PDB entry 7K5P | X-ray diffraction, 1.97 A resolution | chains T and A of the 3 polymer chains in the assembly

[Chain T]
Molecule: 16-nt DNA strand
Sequence (16 nucleotides; row label = number of the first residue in the row):
     1 GACGTACGTG ATCGCA
Not modelled in the structure: 1-2

[Chain A]
Name: DNA polymerase I
Organism: Geobacillus stearothermophilus
Notes: EC 2.7.7.7
Reference sequence: E1C9K5 (E1C9K5_GEOSE); residues 297-876 here correspond to UniProt positions 1-580 (UniProt number = residue number - 296)
Amino-acid sequence (580 residues; row label = number of the first residue in the row):
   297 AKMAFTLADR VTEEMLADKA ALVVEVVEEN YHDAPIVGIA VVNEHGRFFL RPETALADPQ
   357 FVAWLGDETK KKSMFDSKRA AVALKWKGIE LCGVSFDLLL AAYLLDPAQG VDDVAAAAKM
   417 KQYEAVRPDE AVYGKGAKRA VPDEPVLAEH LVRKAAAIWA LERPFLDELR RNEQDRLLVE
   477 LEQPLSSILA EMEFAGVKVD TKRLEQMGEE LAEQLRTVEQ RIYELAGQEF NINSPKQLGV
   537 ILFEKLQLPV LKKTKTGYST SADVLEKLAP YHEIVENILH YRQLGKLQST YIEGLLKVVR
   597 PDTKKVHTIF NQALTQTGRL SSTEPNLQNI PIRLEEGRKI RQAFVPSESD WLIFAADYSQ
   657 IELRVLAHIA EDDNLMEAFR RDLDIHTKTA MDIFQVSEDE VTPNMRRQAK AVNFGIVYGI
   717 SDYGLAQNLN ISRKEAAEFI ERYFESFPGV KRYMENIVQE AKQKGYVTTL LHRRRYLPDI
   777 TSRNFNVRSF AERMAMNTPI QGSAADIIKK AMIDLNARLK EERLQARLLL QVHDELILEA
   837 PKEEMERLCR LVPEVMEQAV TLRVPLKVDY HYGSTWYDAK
Not modelled in the structure: 297-299
Construct notes: variant Thr550 (Ser254 in E1C9K5)
From the paper describing this entry:
  - conformationally variable residues (side-chain flip): Tyr714
  - mutagenesis - Y714S/Y719S: decreased catalytic activity (primer-extension assay)

[Chain T / chain A interface]
Residue-residue contacts - 54 pairs, chain T then chain A:
  DC3(T) with Tyr719(A), base contact; Arg729(A), base contact; Asn782(A), hydrogen bond to the sugar
  DG4(T) with Ser717(A), hydrogen bond to the base; Asp718(A), base contact; Tyr719(A), base contact; Gly720(A), base contact; Phe781(A), base contact; Arg789(A), sugar contact
  DT5(T) with Ala707(A), base contact; Gly711(A), base contact; Tyr714(A), sugar contact; Gly715(A), base contact; Ser717(A), base contact; Gly720(A), base contact; Leu721(A), hydrogen bond to the base; Asn724(A), base contact; Arg789(A), phosphate contact
  DA6(T) with Tyr714(A), stacking on the base; Phe786(A), phosphate contact; Arg789(A), salt bridge to the phosphate; Asn793(A), sugar contact; Gln797(A), base contact
  DC7(T) with Gln612(A), phosphate contact; Thr613(A), sugar contact; Arg615(A), base contact; Arg771(A), salt bridge to the phosphate; Phe786(A), phosphate contact; Met790(A), phosphate contact; Gln797(A), hydrogen bond to the sugar
  DG8(T) with Leu610(A), phosphate contact; Thr611(A), phosphate contact; Gln612(A), hydrogen bond to the phosphate; Ser617(A), phosphate contact; Asn625(A), base contact
  DT9(T) with Leu610(A), phosphate contact; Ser617(A), hydrogen bond to the phosphate; Ser618(A), sugar contact; Thr619(A), sugar contact; Asn622(A), hydrogen bond to the sugar; Asn625(A), base contact
  DG10(T) with Lys582(A), base contact; Thr619(A), phosphate contact; Glu620(A), hydrogen bond to the phosphate
  DA11(T) with Ser585(A), hydrogen bond to the phosphate; Thr586(A), sugar contact
  DT12(T) with Asn529(A), phosphate contact; Ser585(A), hydrogen bond to the phosphate
  DC13(T) with Asn527(A), hydrogen bond to the phosphate; Asn529(A), sugar contact; Ser530(A), phosphate contact
  DG14(T) with Ser530(A), hydrogen bond to the phosphate; Lys532(A), phosphate contact; Gln533(A), hydrogen bond to the phosphate
Interface residues without a listed pair, chain A (44 interface residues in all): Glu589, Gly590, Pro621, Phe710, Ile716, Ser785

[Summary]
12 residues of chain T and 44 residues of chain A are in contact; the contacts include 13 hydrogen bonds, 2
salt bridges and 1 aromatic stacking contact. Polar contacts include DG4(T)-Ser717(A), DT5(T)-Leu721(A) and
DC3(T)-Asn782(A). The paper reports that Y714S/Y719S of chain A reduce catalytic activity (primer-extension
assay); conformational variability at Tyr714(A).
Here chain T is a 16-nt DNA strand and chain A is DNA polymerase I (Geobacillus stearothermophilus). Entry
7K5P (Bst DNA polymerase I time-resolved structure, 4 min post dATP addition) was determined by X-ray
diffraction (same publication as 7K5O, 7K5Q, 7K5R, 7K5S, 7K5T and 7K5U).
